8RHX - chains A and B of the 4 polymer chains in the assembly; structure by X-ray diffraction, 1.48 A resolution.

Chain A (and B):
Name: Pteridine reductase
Organism: Trypanosoma brucei brucei
Notes: chain B of this document is another copy of the same molecule, construct and numbering; everything in this record applies to it too
UniProt: O76290 (O76290_TRYBB); residues 1-268 here = UniProt positions 1-268
Amino-acid sequence (289 residues; numbered -20 to 268; the number before each row is that of its first residue; numbers below 1 keep their minus sign (Met-20 is residue -20)):
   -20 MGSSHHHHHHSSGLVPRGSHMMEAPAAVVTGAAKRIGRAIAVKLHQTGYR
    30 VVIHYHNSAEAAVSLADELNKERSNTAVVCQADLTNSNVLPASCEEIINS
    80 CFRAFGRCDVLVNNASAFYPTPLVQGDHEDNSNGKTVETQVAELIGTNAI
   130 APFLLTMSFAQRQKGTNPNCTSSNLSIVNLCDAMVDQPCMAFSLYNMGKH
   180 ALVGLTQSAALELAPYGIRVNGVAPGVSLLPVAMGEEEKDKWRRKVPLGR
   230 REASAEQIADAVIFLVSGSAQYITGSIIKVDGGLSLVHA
Not modelled in the structure: -20 to 1, 105-112, 144-151 (chain B: -20 to -7, 104-112, 144-151)
Construct notes: initiating methionine (-20); expression tag (-19 to 0)
Residues lining bound ligands:
  - A1H0T (1-[4,6-bis(chloranyl)-1H-benzimidazol-2-yl]guanidine): Ser95, Ala96, Phe97, Asp161, Met163, Tyr174, Gly205, Val206, Leu208, Leu209, Pro210, Trp221
  - NADPH (NDP; NADPH dihydro-nicotinamide-adenine-dinucleotide phosphate): Gly10, Arg14, Ile15, Gly16, His33, Tyr34, His35, Asn36, Ser37, Ala61, Asp62, Leu63, Thr64, Asn93, Ala94, Ser95, Ala96, Thr126, Leu159, Cys160, Asp161, Tyr174, Lys178, Pro204, Gly205, Val206, Ser207, Leu208

Chain A / chain B interface:
Residue-residue contacts (52):
  Gln186(A) with Leu265(B)
  Ala189(A) with Leu265(B), hydrophobic
  Leu190(A) with Pro226(B), hydrophobic
  Ala193(A) with Pro226(B); Leu227(B)
  Arg198(A) with Leu227(B)
  Val206(A) with Tyr251(B), hydrogen bond (backbone-side chain)
  Val225(A) with Tyr251(B)
  Pro226(A) with Ala193(B)
  Leu227(A) with Ala193(B); Arg198(B); Gln250(B); Tyr251(B)
  Arg230(A) with Tyr251(B), hydrogen bond (backbone-side chain)
  Glu231(A) with Tyr251(B)
  Ala232(A) with Tyr251(B), hydrogen bond (backbone-side chain)
  Gln236(A) with Gln250(B), hydrogen bond; Tyr251(B)
  Asp239(A) with Ser248(B)
  Phe243(A) with Phe243(B), hydrophobic
  Ser248(A) with Asp239(B)
  Gln250(A) with Leu227(B); Gln236(B), hydrogen bond
  Tyr251(A) with Val206(B); Val225(B); Leu227(B); Arg230(B), hydrogen bond (side chain-backbone); Glu231(B); Ala232(B), hydrogen bond (side chain-backbone); Gln236(B); Val259(B); Asp260(B); Gly261(B), hydrogen bond (backbone-backbone)
  Ile252(A) with Lys258(B); Val259(B), hydrophobic
  Thr253(A) with Asp260(B); Gly261(B); Gly262(B)
  Gly254(A) with Lys258(B), hydrogen bond (backbone-side chain)
  Ser255(A) with Lys258(B), hydrogen bond (side chain-backbone)
  Lys258(A) with Ile252(B); Gly254(B), hydrogen bond (side chain-backbone); Ser255(B), hydrogen bond (backbone-side chain)
  Val259(A) with Tyr251(B); Ile252(B), hydrophobic
  Asp260(A) with Tyr251(B); Thr253(B)
  Gly261(A) with Tyr251(B), hydrogen bond (backbone-backbone); Thr253(B)
  Gly262(A) with Thr253(B)
  Leu265(A) with Gln186(B); Ala189(B), hydrophobic
Also at the interface, not in a pair above, chain A (33 interface residues in all): Pro194, Ala240, Gly247, Ile257, Val266
Also at the interface, not in a pair above, chain B (34 interface residues in all): Leu190, Pro194, Gly196, Ala240, Gly247, Ile257, Val266

Overview:
33 residues of chain A face 34 of chain B across their interface; the contacts include 13 hydrogen bonds.
Polar pairs include Val206(A)-Tyr251(B), Arg230(A)-Tyr251(B) and Ala232(A)-Tyr251(B). Ligands of chain A:
NADPH and compound A1H0T.
Both chains are Pteridine reductase (Trypanosoma brucei brucei). Entry 8RHX (Crystal Structure of Trypanosoma
brucei PTR1 in complex with the cofactor and inhibitor P32) was determined by X-ray diffraction together with
8RHT, 8RHU, 8RHV, 8RHW and 8RHY from the same study.
